PDB entry 3PRO | X-ray diffraction, 1.80 A resolution | chains A and C

Chain A:
Name: Alpha-lytic protease
Organism: Lysobacter enzymogenes
Notes: fragment: mature protease
UniProt: P00778 (PRLA_LYSEN); residues 1-198 here correspond to UniProt positions 200-397 (UniProt number = residue number + 199)
Amino-acid sequence (198 residues; each row starts with the number of its first residue):
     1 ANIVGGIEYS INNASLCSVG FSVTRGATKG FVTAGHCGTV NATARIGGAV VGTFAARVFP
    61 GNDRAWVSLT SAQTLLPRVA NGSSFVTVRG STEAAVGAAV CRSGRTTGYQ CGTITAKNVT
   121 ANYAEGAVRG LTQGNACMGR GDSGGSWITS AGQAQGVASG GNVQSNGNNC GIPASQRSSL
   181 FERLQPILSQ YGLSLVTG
Sequence notes: engineered mutation Ala158 (Met357 in P00778)
Cystine bridges: Cys17-Cys37, Cys101-Cys111, Cys137-Cys170
Covalently attached groups: 4-(2-aminoethyl)benzenesulfonyl fluoride (AES) linked to Ser143
Residues lining bound ligands: 4-(2-aminoethyl)benzenesulfonyl fluoride (AES): His36, Met138, Gly139, Arg140, Asp142, Gly144, Ala158, Ser159, Gly160, Gly161, Val163
UniProt features mapped onto this chain:
  - active site (Charge relay system): His36, Asp63, Ser143

Chain C:
Name: Alpha-lytic protease
Organism: Lysobacter enzymogenes
Notes: fragment: pro region
UniProt: P00778 (PRLA_LYSEN); residues 1-166 here correspond to UniProt positions 34-199 (UniProt number = residue number + 33)
Amino-acid sequence (166 residues; row label = number of the first residue in the row):
     1 ADQVDPQLKF AMQRDLGIFP TQLPQYLQTE KLARTQAAAI EREFGAQFAG SWIERNEDGS
    61 FKLVAATSGA RKSSTLGGVE VRNVRYSLKQ LQSAMEQLDA GANARVKGVS KPLDGVQSWY
   121 VDPRSNAVVV KVDDGATDAG VDFVALSGAD SAQVRIESSP GKLQTT
Disordered / not traced: 1-5, 105-112, 164-166

Interface between chain A and chain C:
Residue-residue contacts (57; chain A residue first):
  Asn81(A) with Gln7(C)
  Ser84(A) with Gln7(C)
  Thr92(A) with Arg34(C)
  Glu93(A) with Arg34(C)
  Ala95(A) with Ala33(C), hydrophobic
  Val96(A) with Trp52(C); Ile53(C), hydrogen bond (backbone-backbone)
  Gly97(A) with Ile53(C)
  Ala98(A) with Tyr26(C); Ile53(C)
  Ala99(A) with Met12(C), hydrophobic; Leu16(C), hydrophobic; Tyr26(C), hydrogen bond (backbone-side chain)
  Cys101(A) with Leu8(C), hydrophobic
  Tyr109(A) with Leu8(C); Arg14(C), hydrogen bond (backbone-side chain)
  Gln110(A) with Arg14(C), hydrogen bond; Asp15(C)
  Cys111(A) with Ala11(C), hydrophobic; Asp15(C), hydrogen bond (backbone-side chain); Leu16(C), hydrophobic
  Gly112(A) with Leu16(C)
  Thr113(A) with Leu16(C)
  Ala116(A) with Tyr120(C), hydrophobic
  Asn118(A) with Met95(C)
  Val119(A) with Ser118(C); Trp119(C); Tyr120(C), hydrophobic
  Thr120(A) with Met95(C); Asp99(C), hydrogen bond; Ser118(C); Trp119(C), hydrogen bond (backbone-backbone)
  Ala121(A) with Gln117(C); Leu163(C), hydrophobic
  Asn122(A) with Leu113(C), hydrogen bond (side chain-backbone); Val116(C), hydrogen bond (side chain-backbone); Gln117(C), hydrogen bond (backbone-backbone); Trp119(C)
  Arg129(A) with Asp99(C); Asn103(C)
  Gln133(A) with Tyr120(C), hydrogen bond; Lys131(C), hydrogen bond
  Ser150(A) with Leu8(C); Met12(C), hydrogen bond
  Gly161(A) with Lys162(C); Leu163(C)
  Asn162(A) with Gln117(C); Ser159(C), hydrogen bond; Pro160(C), hydrogen bond (side chain-backbone); Gly161(C); Lys162(C); Leu163(C)
  Val163(A) with Gly161(C); Lys162(C), hydrogen bond (backbone-backbone)
  Gln176(A) with Pro160(C)
  Arg177(A) with Lys131(C)
  Ser178(A) with Lys131(C)
Interface residues without a listed pair, chain A (38 interface residues in all): Val86, Thr115, Lys117, Tyr123, Gly160, Gln164, Ile172, Leu180
Interface residues without a listed pair, chain C (33 interface residues in all): Leu27, Glu30, Ser51, Gln92, Val121, Asp122

Summary:
The interface between chain A and chain C involves 38 residues on one side and 33 on the other, with 16
hydrogen bonds. Polar contacts include Ala99(A)-Tyr26(C), Tyr109(A)-Arg14(C) and Gln110(A)-Arg14(C).
Covalently linked 4-(2-aminoethyl)benzenesulfonyl fluoride: at Ser143(A). From UniProt: 3 active-site residues
on chain A.
Chain A is Alpha-lytic protease and chain C is Alpha-lytic protease, both from Lysobacter enzymogenes; the
structure, Alpha-lytic protease complexed with C-terminal truncated pro region, was determined by X-ray
diffraction (same publication as 4PRO and 2PRO).
